5TMT - chains A and C of the 4 polymer chains in the assembly; structure by X-ray diffraction, 2.05 A resolution.

# Chain A
Name: Estrogen receptor
Source organism: Homo sapiens
Notes: fragment: ligand-binding domain
UniProtKB: P03372 (ESR1_HUMAN); residue numbers follow UniProt; this construct covers 298-554
Sequence (257 residues; row label = number of the first residue in the row):
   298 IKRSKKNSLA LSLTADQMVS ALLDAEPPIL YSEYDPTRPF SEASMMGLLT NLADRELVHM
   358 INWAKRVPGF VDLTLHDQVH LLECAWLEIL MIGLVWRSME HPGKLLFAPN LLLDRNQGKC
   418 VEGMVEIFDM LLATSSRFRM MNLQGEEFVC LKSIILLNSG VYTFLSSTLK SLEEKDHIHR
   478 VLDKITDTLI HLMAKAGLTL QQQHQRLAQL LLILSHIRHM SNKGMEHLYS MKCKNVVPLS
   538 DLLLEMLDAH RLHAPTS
Unresolved in the structure: 298-304, 418-420, 461-464, 549-554
Sequence notes: engineered mutation Ser537 (Tyr in P03372)
Ligand contacts: 7FJ (4,4'-[(1,3-dihydro-2H-inden-2-ylidene)methylene]diphenol): Met343, Leu346, Thr347, Leu349, Ala350, Glu353, Trp383, Leu384, Leu387, Met388, Leu391, Arg394, Phe404, Met421, Ile424, Phe425, Leu428, His524, Leu525, Met528, Leu536, Leu540

# Chain C
Name: Nuclear receptor coactivator 2
Notes: fragment: Nuclear receptor-interacting peptide
UniProtKB: Q15596 (NCOA2_HUMAN); residue numbers follow UniProt; this construct covers 686-698
Sequence (13 residues; each row starts with the number of its first residue):
   686 KHKILHRLLQ DSS
Unresolved in the structure: 686-687, 697-698

# Chain A / chain C interface
Pairs across the interface (21; chain A residue first):
  Ile358(A) - Leu690(C)  hydrophobic
  Ile358(A) - Leu693(C)  hydrophobic
  Ile358(A) - Leu694(C)  hydrophobic
  Lys362(A) - Leu693(C)
  Lys362(A) - Leu694(C)  hydrogen bond (side chain-backbone)
  Lys362(A) - Asp696(C)
  Leu372(A) - His691(C)
  Leu372(A) - Gln695(C)
  Gln375(A) - Leu694(C)
  Val376(A) - Leu690(C)
  Val376(A) - His691(C)
  Val376(A) - Leu694(C)  hydrophobic
  Leu379(A) - Leu690(C)  hydrophobic
  Leu379(A) - Leu694(C)  hydrophobic
  Glu380(A) - Lys688(C)  salt bridge
  Glu380(A) - Leu690(C)
  Asp538(A) - Ile689(C)
  Leu539(A) - Ile689(C)  hydrophobic
  Glu542(A) - Lys688(C)
  Glu542(A) - Ile689(C)  hydrogen bond (side chain-backbone)
  Met543(A) - Leu690(C)  hydrophobic
Interface residues without a listed pair, chain A (12 interface residues in all): Phe367

# Overview
The interface between chain A and chain C involves 12 residues on one side and 8 on the other; the contacts
include 2 hydrogen bonds and 1 salt bridge. Polar contacts include Glu380(A)-Lys688(C), Lys362(A)-Leu694(C)
and Glu542(A)-Ile689(C). Ligands of chain A: compound 7FJ.
Chain A is Estrogen receptor (Homo sapiens) and chain C is Nuclear receptor coactivator 2; the structure,
Crystal Structure of the ER-alpha Ligand-binding Domain (Y537S) in Complex with
4,4'-((1,3-dihydro-2H-inden-2-ylidene)methylene)diphenol, was determined by X-ray diffraction (same
publication as 5KR9, 5KRA, 5KRC, 5KRF, 5KRH, 5KRI and 43 further entries).
